6WJJ - chains A and L of the 12 polymer chains in the assembly; structure by electron microscopy, 3.80 A resolution.

[Chain A]
Name: Protective antigen
From: Bacillus anthracis
UniProtKB: P13423 (PAG_BACAN); the construct has insertions or renumbered stretches relative to UniProt, so the offset changes along the chain: 1-162 = UniProt 33-194; 166-735 = UniProt 195-764
Sequence (735 residues; row label = number of the first residue in the row):
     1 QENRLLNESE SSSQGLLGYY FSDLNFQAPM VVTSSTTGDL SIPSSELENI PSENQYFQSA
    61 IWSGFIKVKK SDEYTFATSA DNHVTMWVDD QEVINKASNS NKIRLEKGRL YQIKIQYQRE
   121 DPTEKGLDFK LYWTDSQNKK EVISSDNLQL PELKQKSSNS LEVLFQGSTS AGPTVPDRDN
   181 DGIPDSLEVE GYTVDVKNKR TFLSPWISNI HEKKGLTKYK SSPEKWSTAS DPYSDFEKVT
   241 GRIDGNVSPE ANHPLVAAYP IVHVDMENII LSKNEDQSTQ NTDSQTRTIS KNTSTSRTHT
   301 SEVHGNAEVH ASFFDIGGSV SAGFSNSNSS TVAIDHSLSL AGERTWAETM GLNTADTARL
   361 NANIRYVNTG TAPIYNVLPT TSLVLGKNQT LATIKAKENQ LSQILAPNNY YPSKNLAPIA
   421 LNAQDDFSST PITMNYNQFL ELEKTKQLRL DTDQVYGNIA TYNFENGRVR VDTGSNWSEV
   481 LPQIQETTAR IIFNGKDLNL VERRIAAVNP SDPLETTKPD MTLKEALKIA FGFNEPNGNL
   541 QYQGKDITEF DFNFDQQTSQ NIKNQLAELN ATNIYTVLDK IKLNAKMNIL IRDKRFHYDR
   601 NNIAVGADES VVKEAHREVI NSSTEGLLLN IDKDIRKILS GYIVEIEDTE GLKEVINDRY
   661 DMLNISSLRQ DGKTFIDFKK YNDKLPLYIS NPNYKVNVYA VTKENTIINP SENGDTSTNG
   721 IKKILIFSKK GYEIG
Disordered / not traced: 1-173, 276-285, 302-325, 340-344
Sequence notes: conflict Asp121 (Asn153 in P13423), Leu161 (Arg193 in P13423), Glu162 (Lys194 in P13423), Gln166 (Lys195 in P13423), Gly167 (Arg196 in P13423); insertion (163-165); engineered mutation Gly245 (Lys274 in P13423), Asn252 (Arg281 in P13423)
Ion coordination: Ca2+ site 1: Asp179, Asp181, Ile183, Glu188; Ca2+ site 2: Asp179, Asp181, Glu188, Ser222, Lys225, Asp235
Curated features (UniProtKB/Swiss-Prot):
  - region: Phe202 to Ile210 (Alpha-clamp)
  - binding site (Ca(2+)): Asp177, Asp179, Asp181, Ile183, Glu188, Ser222, Lys225, Asp235
  - site: Arg178 (Alpha-clamp), Leu187 (Alpha-clamp), Phe236 (Alpha-clamp), Phe314, Asp315 (Cleavage), Phe427 (Phi-clamp), Phe464 (Alpha-clamp), Asp683 (Essential for binding to cell receptor)

[Chain L]
Name: Lethal factor
From: Bacillus anthracis
UniProtKB: I3XID8 (I3XID8_BACAN); residues 1-776 here correspond to UniProt positions 34-809 (UniProt number = residue number + 33)
Sequence (776 residues; numbered 1 to 776; the number before each row is that of its first residue):
     1 AGGHGDVGMH VKEKEKNKDE NKRKDEERNK TQEEHLKEIM KHIVKIEVKG EEAVKKEAAE
    61 KLLEKVPSDV LEMYKAIGGK IYIVDGDITK HISLEALSED KKKIKDIYGK DALLHEHYVY
   121 AKEGYEPVLV IQSSEDYVEN TEKALNVYYE IGKILSRDIL SKINQPYQKF LDVLNTIKNA
   181 SDSDGQDLLF TNQLKEHPTD FSVEFLEQNS NEVQEVFAKA FAYYIEPQHR DVLQLYAPEA
   241 FNYMDKFNEQ EINLSLEELK DQRMLSRYEK WEKIKQHYQH WSDSLSEEGR GLLKKLQIPI
   301 EPKKDDIIHS LSQEEKELLK RIQIDSSDFL STEEKEFLKK LQIDIRDSLS EEEKELLNRI
   361 QVDSSNPLSE KEKEFLKKLK LDIQPYDINQ RLQDTGGLID SPSINLDVRK QYKRDIQNID
   421 ALLHQSIGST LYNKIYLYEN MNINNLTATL GADLVDSTDN TKINRGIFNE FKKNFKYSIS
   481 SNYMIVDINE RPALDNERLK WRIQLSPDTR AGYLENGKLI LQRNIGLEIK DVQIIKQSEK
   541 EYIRIDAKVV PKSKIDTKIQ EAQLNINQEW NKALGLPKYT KLITFNVHNR YASNIVESAY
   601 LILNEWKNNI QSDLIKKVTN YLVDGNGRFV FTDITLPNIA EQYTHQDEIY EQVHSKGLYV
   661 PESRSILLHG PSKGVELRND SEGFIHEFGH AVDDYAGYLL DKNQSDLVTN SKKFIDIFKE
   721 EGSNLTSYGR TNEAEFFAEA FRLMHSTDHA ERLKVQKNAP KTFQFINDQI KFIINS
Disordered / not traced: 1-28, 346-367, 774-776
Ion coordination: Zn2+ near Tyr728 (its only coordinating residue here)

[Interface between chain A and chain L]
Pairs across the interface - 32 pairs, chain A then chain L:
  Val175(A) - Gln228(L)
  Arg178(A) - Ile39(L)
  Arg178(A) - His42(L)  hydrogen bond (side chain-backbone)
  Ser186(A) - Glu139(L)
  Ser186(A) - Thr141(L)
  Ser186(A) - Gln228(L)
  Glu190(A) - Asn140(L)
  Glu190(A) - Thr141(L)  hydrogen bond
  Glu190(A) - Glu142(L)
  Asp195(A) - Tyr236(L)  hydrogen bond
  Lys197(A) - Asp182(L)  salt bridge
  Lys197(A) - Asp184(L)  salt bridge
  Lys197(A) - Leu235(L)
  Lys197(A) - Tyr236(L)
  Phe202(A) - Val232(L)  hydrophobic
  Phe202(A) - Leu235(L)  hydrophobic
  Pro205(A) - His229(L)
  Pro205(A) - Val232(L)
  Trp206(A) - Tyr108(L)
  Ile207(A) - Tyr223(L)
  Ile207(A) - His229(L)
  Ile207(A) - Val232(L)  hydrophobic
  Ser208(A) - Tyr108(L)
  Ser208(A) - Lys110(L)
  Asn209(A) - Tyr108(L)
  Asn209(A) - Asp187(L)
  Ile210(A) - Leu188(L)  hydrophobic
  His211(A) - Tyr236(L)  hydrogen bond
  Lys213(A) - Asp187(L)  salt bridge
  Lys213(A) - Lys195(L)
  Lys214(A) - Asp184(L)  salt bridge
  Lys214(A) - Tyr236(L)
Also at the interface, not in a pair above, chain A (22 interface residues in all): Pro176, Asp177, Asn180, Leu187, Ser204, Glu224
Also at the interface, not in a pair above, chain L (24 interface residues in all): His35, Glu38, Ile43, Ile107, Asp231

[In short]
Chain A and chain L form an interface of 22 and 24 residues respectively; the contacts include 4 hydrogen
bonds and 4 salt bridges. Polar contacts include Lys197(A)-Asp182(L), Lys197(A)-Asp184(L) and
Lys213(A)-Asp187(L). From UniProt: 8 Ca2+-binding residues on chain A.
Here chain A is Protective antigen and chain L is Lethal factor, both from Bacillus anthracis. Entry 6WJJ
(Anthrax octamer prechannel bound to full-length lethal factor) was determined by electron microscopy (same
publication as 6VRA).
